3QQ0 - chains A and C of the 4 polymer chains in the assembly; structure by X-ray diffraction, 1.90 A resolution.

== Chain A (and C) ==
Molecule: 2-dehydro-3-deoxyphosphooctonate aldolase
From: Neisseria meningitidis
Notes: EC 2.5.1.55; engineered mutation(s): DEL(N59); chain C of this document is another copy of the same molecule, construct and numbering; everything in this record applies to it too
UniProtKB: Q9JZ55 (KDSA_NEIMB); aligned to UniProt positions 1-279 over residues 1-279 (the alignment contains insertions or deletions, so no single offset holds)
Sequence (279 residues; each row starts with the number of its first residue):
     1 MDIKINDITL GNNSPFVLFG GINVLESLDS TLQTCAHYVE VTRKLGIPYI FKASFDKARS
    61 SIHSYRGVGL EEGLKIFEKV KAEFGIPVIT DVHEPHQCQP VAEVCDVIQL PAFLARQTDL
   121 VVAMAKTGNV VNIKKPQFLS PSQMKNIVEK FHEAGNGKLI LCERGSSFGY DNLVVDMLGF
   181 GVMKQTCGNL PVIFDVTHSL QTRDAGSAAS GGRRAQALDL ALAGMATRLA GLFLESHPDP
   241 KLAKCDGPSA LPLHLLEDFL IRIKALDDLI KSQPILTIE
Disordered / not traced: 63, 65-67, 202-213, 237-252, 276-279 (chain C: 201-213, 238-250, 276-279)

== Chain A / chain C interface ==
Residue-residue contacts - 54 pairs, chain A then chain C:
  Ala-58(A) / Arg-116(C)
  Ala-58(A) / Gln-117(C)
  Ala-58(A) / Thr-118(C)  hydrogen bond (backbone-backbone)
  Arg-59(A) / Arg-116(C)
  Arg-59(A) / Gln-117(C)  hydrogen bond
  Arg-59(A) / Thr-118(C)
  Arg-59(A) / Lys-150(C)  hydrogen bond (backbone-side chain)
  Ser-60(A) / Thr-118(C)  hydrogen bond (backbone-side chain)
  Ser-60(A) / Lys-150(C)
  Ile-62(A) / Val-122(C)  hydrophobic
  Ile-62(A) / Lys-150(C)
  Ile-62(A) / Glu-153(C)
  Ile-62(A) / Ala-154(C)  hydrophobic
  Glu-94(A) / Glu-94(C)
  Phe-113(A) / Phe-113(C)
  Phe-113(A) / Gln-117(C)
  Leu-114(A) / Phe-113(C)  hydrophobic
  Leu-114(A) / Leu-114(C)  hydrophobic
  Arg-116(A) / Ala-58(C)
  Gln-117(A) / Ala-58(C)
  Gln-117(A) / His-93(C)
  Gln-117(A) / Phe-113(C)
  Thr-118(A) / Ala-58(C)
  Thr-118(A) / Arg-59(C)
  Thr-118(A) / Ile-62(C)
  Thr-118(A) / Arg-66(C)
  Asp-119(A) / Arg-66(C)  salt bridge
  Val-122(A) / Ile-62(C)  hydrophobic
  Gln-137(A) / Phe-138(C)
  Phe-138(A) / Gln-137(C)
  Phe-138(A) / Ser-167(C)
  Phe-138(A) / Tyr-170(C)
  Phe-138(A) / Asp-171(C)  hydrogen bond (backbone-backbone)
  Leu-139(A) / Tyr-170(C)
  Leu-139(A) / Asp-171(C)
  Ser-140(A) / Tyr-170(C)
  Ser-140(A) / Asp-171(C)  hydrogen bond
  Pro-141(A) / Tyr-170(C)
  Gln-143(A) / Asp-171(C)
  Lys-150(A) / Ser-60(C)  hydrogen bond (side chain-backbone)
  Lys-150(A) / Ile-62(C)
  Glu-153(A) / Ile-62(C)
  Glu-153(A) / His-63(C)  salt bridge
  Ala-154(A) / Ile-62(C)
  Ser-166(A) / Tyr-170(C)
  Ser-167(A) / Phe-138(C)
  Ser-167(A) / Ser-167(C)
  Tyr-170(A) / Ser-140(C)
  Tyr-170(A) / Pro-141(C)
  Tyr-170(A) / Ser-166(C)
  Tyr-170(A) / Asp-176(C)  hydrogen bond
  Asp-171(A) / Ser-140(C)  hydrogen bond
  Asp-171(A) / Gln-143(C)
  Asp-176(A) / Tyr-170(C)  hydrogen bond
Other interface residues (no listed pair), chain A (28 interface residues in all): His-93, Pro-95
Other interface residues (no listed pair), chain C (30 interface residues in all): Ser-61, Leu-139, Gly-169

== Overview ==
The interface between chain A and chain C involves 28 residues on one side and 30 on the other; the contacts
include 10 hydrogen bonds and 2 salt bridges. Among the polar pairs are Asp-119(A)/Arg-66(C),
Glu-153(A)/His-63(C) and Arg-59(A)/Gln-117(C).
Both chains are 2-dehydro-3-deoxyphosphooctonate aldolase (Neisseria meningitidis). Entry 3QQ0 (Crystal
structure of a deletion mutant (N59) of 3-deoxy-D-manno-octulosonate 8-phosphate synthase (KDO8PS) from
Neisseria meningitidis) was determined by X-ray diffraction (same publication as 3QPY, 3QPZ and 3QQ1).
